7Q3L - chains B and 2 of the 9 polymer chains in the assembly; structure by electron microscopy, 2.21 A resolution.

Chain B:
Name: Splicing factor 3B subunit 2
From: Homo sapiens
UniProt: Q13435 (SF3B2_HUMAN); residues 1-895 here = UniProt positions 1-895
Amino-acid sequence (895 residues; row label = number of the first residue in the row):
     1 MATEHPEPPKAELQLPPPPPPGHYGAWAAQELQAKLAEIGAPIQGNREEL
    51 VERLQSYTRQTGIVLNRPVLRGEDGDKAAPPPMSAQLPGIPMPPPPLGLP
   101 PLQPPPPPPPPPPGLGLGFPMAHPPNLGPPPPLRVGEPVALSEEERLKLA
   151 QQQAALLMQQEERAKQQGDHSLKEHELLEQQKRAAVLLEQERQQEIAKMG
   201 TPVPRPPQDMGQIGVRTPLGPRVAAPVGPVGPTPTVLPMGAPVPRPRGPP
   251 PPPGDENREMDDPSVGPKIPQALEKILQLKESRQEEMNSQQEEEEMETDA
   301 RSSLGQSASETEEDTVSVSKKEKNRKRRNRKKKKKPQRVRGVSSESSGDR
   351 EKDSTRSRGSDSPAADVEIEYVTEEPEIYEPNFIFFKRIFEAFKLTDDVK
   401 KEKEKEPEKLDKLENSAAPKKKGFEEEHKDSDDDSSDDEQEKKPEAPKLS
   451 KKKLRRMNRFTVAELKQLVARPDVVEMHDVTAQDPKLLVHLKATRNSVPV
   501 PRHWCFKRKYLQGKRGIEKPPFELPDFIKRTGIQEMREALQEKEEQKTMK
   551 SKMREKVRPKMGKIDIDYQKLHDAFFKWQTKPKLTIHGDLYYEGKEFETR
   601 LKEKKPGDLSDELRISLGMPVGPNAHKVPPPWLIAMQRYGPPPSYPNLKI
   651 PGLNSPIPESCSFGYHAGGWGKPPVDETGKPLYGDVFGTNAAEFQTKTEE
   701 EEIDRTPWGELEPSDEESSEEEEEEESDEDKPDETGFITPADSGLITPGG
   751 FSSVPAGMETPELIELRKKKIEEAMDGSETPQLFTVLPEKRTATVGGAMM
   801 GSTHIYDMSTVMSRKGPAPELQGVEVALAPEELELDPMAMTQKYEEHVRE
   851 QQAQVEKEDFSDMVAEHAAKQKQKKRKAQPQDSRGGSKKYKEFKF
Disordered / not traced: 1-451, 514-521, 531-567, 598-702, 712-895

Chain 2:
Molecule: U2 snRNA
From: Homo sapiens
Sequence (188 nucleotides; row label = number of the first residue in the row):
     1 AUCGCUUCUCGGCCUUUUGGCUAAGAUCAAGUGUAGUAUCUGUUCUUAUC
    51 AGUUUAAUAUCUGAUACGUCCUCUAUCCGAGGACAAUAUAUUAAAUGGAU
   101 UUUUGGAGCAGGGAGAUGGAAUAGGAGCUUGCUCCGUCCACUCCACGCAU
   151 CGACCUGGUAUUGCAGUACCUCCAGGAACGGUGCACCC
Disordered / not traced: 1-24, 46, 67-188

Interface between chain B and chain 2:
Pairs across the interface - 18 pairs, chain B then chain 2:
  Lys452(B) with G52(2), phosphate contact; U53(2), salt bridge to the phosphate; U54(2), hydrogen bond to the phosphate
  Lys453(B) with G52(2), salt bridge to the phosphate; U53(2), phosphate contact; U54(2), base contact
  Arg456(B) with U54(2), salt bridge to the phosphate; U55(2), salt bridge to the phosphate
  Arg459(B) with A56(2), phosphate contact; A57(2), salt bridge to the phosphate
  His478(B) with A56(2), hydrogen bond to the base; A57(2), sugar contact
  Thr481(B) with A56(2), hydrogen bond to the sugar
  Trp504(B) with A56(2), base contact
  Cys505(B) with A56(2), base contact
  Lys507(B) with G25(2), sugar contact; A57(2), base contact; U58(2), hydrogen bond to the base

Overview:
The interface between chain B and chain 2 involves 9 residues on one side and 8 on the other, with 4 hydrogen
bonds and 5 salt bridges. Polar pairs include His478(B)-A56(2), Lys507(B)-U58(2) and Thr481(B)-A56(2).
Here chain B is Splicing factor 3B subunit 2 and chain 2 is U2 snRNA, both from Homo sapiens. Entry 7Q3L
(Human 17S U2 snRNP 5' domain) was determined by electron microscopy, deposited together with 7Q4O and 7Q4P.
